Entry 6J7H (X-ray diffraction, 2.31 A resolution); this record covers chains A and B of the 4 polymer chains in the assembly.

== Chain A (and B) ==
Protein: Blue fluorescent protein
Source organism: uncultured bacterium
Notes: EC 1.2.4.4; chain B of this document is another copy of the same molecule, construct and numbering; everything in this record applies to it too
Reference sequence: D6NKF4 (D6NKF4_9BACT); residues 15-261 here correspond to UniProt positions 2-248 (UniProt number = residue number - 13)
Chain sequence (261 residues; numbered 1 to 261; the number before each row is that of its first residue):
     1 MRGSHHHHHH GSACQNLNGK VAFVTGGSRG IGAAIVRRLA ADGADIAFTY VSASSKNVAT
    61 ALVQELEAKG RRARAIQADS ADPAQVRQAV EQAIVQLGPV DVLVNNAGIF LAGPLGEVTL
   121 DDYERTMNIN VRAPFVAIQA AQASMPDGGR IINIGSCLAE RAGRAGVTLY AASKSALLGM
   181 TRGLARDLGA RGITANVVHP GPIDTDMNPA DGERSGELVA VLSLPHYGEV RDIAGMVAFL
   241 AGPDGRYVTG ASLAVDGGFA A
Disordered / not traced: 1-15 (chain B: 1-14)
Construct notes: expression tag (1-14)

== How chain A and chain B interact ==
Residue-residue contacts (11):
  Arg161(A) with Arg161(B); Phe259(B), hydrogen bond (side chain-backbone); Ala260(B); Ala261(B)
  Ala162(A) with Ala261(B)
  Gly163(A) with Ala261(B), hydrogen bond (backbone-backbone)
  Phe259(A) with Arg161(B), hydrogen bond (backbone-side chain)
  Ala260(A) with Arg161(B), hydrogen bond (backbone-side chain)
  Ala261(A) with Arg161(B); Ala162(B); Gly163(B), hydrogen bond (backbone-backbone)

== Summary ==
The chain A/chain B interface involves 6 residues from each chain; the contacts include 5 hydrogen bonds.
Among the polar pairs are Arg161(A)-Phe259(B), Ala260(A)-Arg161(B) and Gly163(A)-Ala261(B).
Chain A and chain B are both Blue fluorescent protein (uncultured bacterium); the structure, Crystal structure
of blue fluorescent protein from metagenomic library, was determined by X-ray diffraction together with 6J7U
from the same study.
